9CUL - chains c and E of the 26 polymer chains in the assembly; structure by electron microscopy, 3.60 A resolution.

# Chain c
Protein: Head stabilization/decoration protein
Source organism: Pectobacterium phage phiTE
Reference sequence: K9L4E7 (K9L4E7_9CAUD); residue numbers follow UniProt; this construct covers 1-149
Chain sequence (149 residues; row label = number of the first residue in the row):
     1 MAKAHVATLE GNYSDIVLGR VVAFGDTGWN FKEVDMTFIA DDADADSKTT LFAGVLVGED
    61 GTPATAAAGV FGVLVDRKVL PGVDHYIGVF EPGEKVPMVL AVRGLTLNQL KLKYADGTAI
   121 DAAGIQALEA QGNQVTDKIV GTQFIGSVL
Not modelled in the structure: 1, 149

# Chain E
Protein: Major capsid protein
Source organism: Pectobacterium phage phiTE
Reference sequence: K9L3X8 (K9L3X8_9CAUD); numbering as in UniProt (aligned over 1-332)
Chain sequence (332 residues; numbered 1 to 332; the number before each row is that of its first residue):
     1 MQNGDFQILD YTGLISTMPR VDTLLQSMNL FTEHFGRTTV ARIERLDDGA GDIKAVQRGG
    61 VRQHLANDRK KIVNLNIPFF PLDRSIDRAD IQNFREFGTE NAPATVDAEV QRHMARIRRS
   121 HAILKSKAMY AALKGTSWSP DDPVSDYNYY DVWGATQTTA DVDFTKLGVD PIEVLEAEAR
   181 AHIIDWAGDN GDNYEIVVLA SRQWFSALIA HPQVTGAYSQ YPSTQEILRR RLGGNANNRI
   241 FEHKNILFIE DISGNIPAGE AYIFPRGISR MFEIYYAPSD TLRDANQAAQ ELYVFFKESN
   301 YLREAKIESE TSFLTVNNRP ELVVKSTGKF TA
Not modelled in the structure: 331-332

# Interface between chain c and chain E
Contacting residue pairs - 12 pairs, chain c then chain E:
  Phe24(c) - Lys297(E)
  Phe24(c) - Glu298(E)
  Phe24(c) - Glu304(E)
  Phe24(c) - Lys306(E)
  Gly25(c) - Asp83(E)
  Gly25(c) - Glu304(E)
  Gly25(c) - Lys306(E)
  Thr27(c) - Lys297(E)
  Arg77(c) - Asp280(E)  salt bridge
  Lys78(c) - Val144(E)
  Tyr86(c) - Asn76(E)
  Pro97(c) - Pro143(E)
Interface residues without a listed pair, chain c (9 interface residues in all): Asp26, His85
Interface residues without a listed pair, chain E (12 interface residues in all): Val40, Ser299, Glu308

# Overview
9 residues of chain c face 12 of chain E across their interface, with 1 salt bridge. Its one salt-bridged
contact is Arg77(c)-Asp280(E).
Here chain c is Head stabilization/decoration protein and chain E is Major capsid protein, both from
Pectobacterium phage phiTE. Entry 9CUL (Bacteriophage PhiTE mature capsid) was determined by electron
microscopy, deposited together with 9CB9, 9CBA, 9CC7, 9CUY and 9MJN.
